8B1W - chain A; structure by X-ray diffraction, 1.70 A resolution.

Chain A:
Protein: Beta-lactamase NDM-1
Organism: Pseudomonas aeruginosa
UniProtKB: F6IAY7 (F6IAY7_PSEAI); residue numbers follow UniProt; this construct covers 29-270
Amino-acid sequence (242 residues; each row starts with the number of its first residue):
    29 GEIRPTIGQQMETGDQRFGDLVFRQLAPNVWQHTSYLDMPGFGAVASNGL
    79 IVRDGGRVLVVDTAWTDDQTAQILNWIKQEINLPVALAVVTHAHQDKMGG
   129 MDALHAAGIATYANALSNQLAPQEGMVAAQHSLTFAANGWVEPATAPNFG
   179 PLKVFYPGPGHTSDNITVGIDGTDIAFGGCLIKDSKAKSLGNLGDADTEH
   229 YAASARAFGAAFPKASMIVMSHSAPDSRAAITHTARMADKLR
Disordered / not traced: 29-39
Metal / ion sites: Ca2+ site 1: Asp95, Asp130; Zn2+ site 1: His120, His122, His189; Zn2+ site 2: Asp124, Cys208, His250; Ca2+ site 2: Glu152, Asp223; Ca2+ site 3: Glu227 (shared with 2 residues of chain B)
Ligand contacts: OQU (4-[(E)-(3-bromophenyl)methylideneamino]-5-(trifluoromethyl)-1,2,4-triazole-3-thiol): Met67, Val73, Trp93, His122, Gln123, Asp124, His189, Cys208, Lys211, Leu218, Gly219, Asn220, His250
Reported in the primary citation:
  - binding site for OQU: Trp93, Gln123, Lys211, Asn220, His250

Summary:
Chain A binds compound OQU. Asp95 and Asp130 form the Ca2+ site 1. The Zn2+ site 1 is built by His120, His122
and His189. From the paper: a binding site for OQU at Trp93, Gln123 and Lys211 among others.
Chain A is Beta-lactamase NDM-1 (Pseudomonas aeruginosa); the structure, NDM-1 metallo-beta-lactamase in
complex with triazole-based inhibitor CP35, was determined by X-ray diffraction, deposited together with 8B1Z
and 8B20.
